2JGR - chain A; structure by X-ray diffraction, 2.65 A resolution.

# Chain A
Protein: YEGS
Source organism: Escherichia coli
Reference sequence: P76407 (YEGS_ECOLI); residue numbers follow UniProt; this construct covers 1-299
Sequence (299 residues; each row starts with the number of its first residue):
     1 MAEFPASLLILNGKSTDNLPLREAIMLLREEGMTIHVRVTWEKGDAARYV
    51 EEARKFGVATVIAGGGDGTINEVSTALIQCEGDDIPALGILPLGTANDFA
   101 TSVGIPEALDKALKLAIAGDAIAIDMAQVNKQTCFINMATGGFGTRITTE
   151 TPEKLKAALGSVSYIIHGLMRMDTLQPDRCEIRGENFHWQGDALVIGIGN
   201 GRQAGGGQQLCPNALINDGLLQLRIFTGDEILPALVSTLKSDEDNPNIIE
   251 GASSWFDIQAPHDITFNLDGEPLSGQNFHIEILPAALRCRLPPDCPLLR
Disordered / not traced: 1-3, 146-165, 230-244
Modified positions: Mse1 (selenomethionine); Mse26, Mse33, Mse126, Mse138, Mse170, Mse172 (selenomethionine; parent Met)
Residues lining bound ligands: pyrophosphate (POP): Asn12, Lys14, Gly65, Gly66, Asp67, Gly68, Thr69, Gly94, Thr95, Ala96
Swiss-Prot annotation at these positions:
  - active site: Glu271 (Proton acceptor)
  - binding site (ATP): Thr40, Gly66 to Glu72, Thr95
  - binding site (Mg(2+)): Leu215, Asp218, Leu220

# In short
Bound to chain A: pyrophosphate. From UniProt: active-site residue Glu271, 9 ATP-binding residues and 3
Mg2+-binding residues.
Chain A is YEGS (Escherichia coli); the structure, Crystal structure of YegS in complex with ADP, was
determined by X-ray diffraction together with 2BON from the same study.
